Entry 1HUI (solution NMR); this record covers chains A and B.

# Chain A
Molecule: Insulin
Organism: Homo sapiens
Notes: engineered mutation(s): CHAIN B, F1E, H10E, Y16E, T27E, DEL(T30)
Reference sequence: P01308 (INS_HUMAN); residues 1-21 here correspond to UniProt positions 90-110 (UniProt number = residue number + 89)
Chain sequence (21 residues; each row starts with the number of its first residue):
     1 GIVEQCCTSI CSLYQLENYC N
Cystine bridges: Cys6-Cys11

# Chain B
Molecule: Insulin
Organism: Homo sapiens
Reference sequence: P01308 (INS_HUMAN); residues 2-29 here correspond to UniProt positions 26-53 (UniProt number = residue number + 24)
Chain sequence (29 residues; row label = number of the first residue in the row):
     1 EVNQHLCGSE LVEALELVCG ERGFFYEPK
Construct notes: engineered mutation Glu10 (His34 in P01308), Glu16 (Tyr40 in P01308), Glu27 (Thr51 in P01308)

# How chain A and chain B interact
Cross-chain cystine bridges: Cys7(A)-Cys7(B), Cys20(A)-Cys19(B)
Contacting residue pairs (22):
  Ile2(A) - Leu11(B)
  Ile2(A) - Leu15(B)
  Val3(A) - Gly8(B)
  Val3(A) - Leu11(B)
  Cys6(A) - His5(B)
  Cys6(A) - Leu6(B)
  Cys7(A) - His5(B)
  Cys7(A) - Leu6(B)
  Cys7(A) - Cys7(B)  disulfide
  Ile10(A) - Asn3(B)
  Ile10(A) - Gln4(B)
  Leu13(A) - Val18(B)
  Leu16(A) - Leu11(B)
  Leu16(A) - Ala14(B)
  Leu16(A) - Leu15(B)
  Leu16(A) - Val18(B)
  Glu17(A) - Val18(B)
  Tyr19(A) - Phe24(B)
  Tyr19(A) - Phe25(B)
  Cys20(A) - Cys19(B)  disulfide
  Cys20(A) - Phe24(B)
  Asn21(A) - Cys19(B)
Also at the interface, not in a pair above, chain B (14 interface residues in all): Arg22

# Summary
The interface between chain A and chain B involves 11 residues on one side and 14 on the other; the contacts
include 2 disulfide bonds.
Here chain A is Insulin and chain B is Insulin, both from Homo sapiens. Entry 1HUI (Insulin mutant (B1, B10,
B16, B27)GLU, des-B30, NMR, 25 structures) was determined by solution NMR.
